Entry 8G52 (X-ray diffraction, 1.88 A resolution); this record covers chain A.

[Chain A]
Molecule: TPR_REGION domain-containing protein
Source organism: Enhygromyxa salina
Reference sequence: A0A0C2DGE5 (A0A0C2DGE5_9DELT); numbering as in UniProt (aligned over 1-321)
Amino-acid sequence (329 residues; row label = number of the first residue in the row):
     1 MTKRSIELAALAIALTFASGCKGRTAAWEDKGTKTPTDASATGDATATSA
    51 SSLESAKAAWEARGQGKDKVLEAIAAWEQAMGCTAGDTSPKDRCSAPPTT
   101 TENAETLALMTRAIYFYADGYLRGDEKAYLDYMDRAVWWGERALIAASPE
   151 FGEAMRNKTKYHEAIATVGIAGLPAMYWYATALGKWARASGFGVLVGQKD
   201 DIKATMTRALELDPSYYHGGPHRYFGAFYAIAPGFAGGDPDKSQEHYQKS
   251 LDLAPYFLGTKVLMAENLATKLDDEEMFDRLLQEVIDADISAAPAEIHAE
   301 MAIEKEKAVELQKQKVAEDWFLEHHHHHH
Not modelled in the structure: 1-42, 322-329
Sequence notes: expression tag (322-329)
Cystine bridges: C83-C94

[In short]
Chain A is TPR_REGION domain-containing protein (Enhygromyxa salina); the structure, Crystal structure of a
bacterial TPAT family transporter, was determined by X-ray diffraction, deposited together with 8G53.
